PDB entry 6OMB | electron microscopy, 3.70 A resolution | chains A and G of the 6 polymer chains in the assembly

# Chain A
Protein: Cell division control protein 48
From: Saccharomyces cerevisiae (strain ATCC 204508 / S288c)
Notes: EC 3.6.4.6
UniProt: P25694 (CDC48_YEAST); residues 1-835 here = UniProt positions 1-835
Amino-acid sequence (835 residues; row label = number of the first residue in the row):
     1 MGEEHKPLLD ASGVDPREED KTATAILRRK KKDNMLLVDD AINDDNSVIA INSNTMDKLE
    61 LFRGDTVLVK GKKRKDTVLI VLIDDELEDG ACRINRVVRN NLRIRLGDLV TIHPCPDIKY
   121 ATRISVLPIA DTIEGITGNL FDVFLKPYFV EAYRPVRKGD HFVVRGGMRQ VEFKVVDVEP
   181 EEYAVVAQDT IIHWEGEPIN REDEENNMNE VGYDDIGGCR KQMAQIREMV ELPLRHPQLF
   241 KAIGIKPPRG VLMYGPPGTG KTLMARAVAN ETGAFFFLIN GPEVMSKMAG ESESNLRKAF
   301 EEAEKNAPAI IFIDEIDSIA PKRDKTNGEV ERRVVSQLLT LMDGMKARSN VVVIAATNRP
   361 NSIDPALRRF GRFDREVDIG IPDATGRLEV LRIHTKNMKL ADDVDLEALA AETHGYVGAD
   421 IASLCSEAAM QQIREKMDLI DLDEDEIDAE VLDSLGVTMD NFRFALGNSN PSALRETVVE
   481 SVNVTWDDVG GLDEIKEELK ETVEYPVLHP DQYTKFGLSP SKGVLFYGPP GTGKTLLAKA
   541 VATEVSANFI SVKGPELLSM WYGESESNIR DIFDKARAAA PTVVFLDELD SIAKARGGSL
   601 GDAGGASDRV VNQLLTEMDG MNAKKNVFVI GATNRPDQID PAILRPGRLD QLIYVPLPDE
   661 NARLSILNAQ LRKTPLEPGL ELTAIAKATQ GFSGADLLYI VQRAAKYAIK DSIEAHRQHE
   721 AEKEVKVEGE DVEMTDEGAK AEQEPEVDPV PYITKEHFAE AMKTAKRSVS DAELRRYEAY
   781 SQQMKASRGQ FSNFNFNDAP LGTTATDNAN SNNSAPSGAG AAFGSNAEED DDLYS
Not modelled in the structure: 1-210, 726-743, 785-835
UniProt features mapped onto this chain:
  - binding site (ATP): Pro257 to Leu263, Asn358, His394, Gly531 to Leu536
  - modified residue: Ser472 (Phosphoserine), Ser519 (Phosphoserine), Thr735 (Phosphothreonine), Ser770 (Phosphoserine)
  - cross-link (Glycyl lysine isopeptide (Lys-Gly)): Lys305 (interchain with G-Cter in ubiquitin), Lys322 (interchain with G-Cter in ubiquitin), Lys346 (interchain with G-Cter in ubiquitin), Lys522 (interchain with G-Cter in ubiquitin), Lys539 (interchain with G-Cter in ubiquitin), Lys594 (interchain with G-Cter in ubiquitin), Lys673 (interchain with G-Cter in ubiquitin)
  - mutagenesis: Lys261 (K261A: Moderate reduction in growth rate; K261T: Probable loss of ATP binding. Complete loss of catalytic activity), Glu315 (E315A: Moderate reduction in growth rate; E315D: Severe loss of catalytic activity without affecting cooperativity between the 2 ATP-binding regions. Slight reduction in growth rate ...), Asn358 (N358A: Slight reduction in growth rate. Restores cell growth; when associated with Q-315), Arg369 (R369A: No effect on growth rate. Restores cell growth; when associated with Q-315), Pro471 (P471A/S: Restores cell growth; when associated with Q-315), Arg475 (R475H: Restores cell growth; when associated with Q-315), Lys534 (K534A/T: Severe loss of catalytic activity. Lethal), Glu588 (E588D: Moderate reduction in growth rate; E588Q: Lethal), Arg645 (R645A: Lethal)
Ion coordination: Mg2+ site 1: Thr262 (together with ADP); Mg2+ site 2 near Thr535 (its only coordinating residue here)
Residues lining bound ligands:
  - ADP / beryllium trifluoride, molecule 1: Asp215, Ile216, Gly217, Pro256, Pro257, Gly258, Thr259, Gly260, Lys261, Thr262, Leu263, Asn358, Val390, His394, Gly418, Ala419, Ala422
  - ADP / beryllium trifluoride, molecule 2: Asp488, Val489, Gly490, Leu492, Pro529, Pro530, Gly531, Thr532, Gly533, Lys534, Thr535, Leu536, Glu588, Asn634, Ile666, Gln670, Gly694, Ala695, Leu698
Reported in the primary citation:
  - binding site for Substrate of Cdc48 (chain G): Lys287, Met288, Ala289, Met560, Trp561, Tyr562

# Chain G
Protein: Substrate of Cdc48
From: Saccharomyces cerevisiae S288C
Amino-acid sequence (22 residues; row label = number of the first residue in the row; X marks 22 residues of unknown identity (built as UNK)):
     1 XXXXXXXXXX XXXXXXXXXX XX

# Chain A / chain G interface
Chain A side of the interface, 7 residues: Lys287, Met288, Ala289, Met560, Trp561, Tyr562, Ala603

# In short
No residue of chain A is in contact with chain G. Bound to chain A: ADP / beryllium trifluoride. Curated
annotation (UniProt) lists 15 ATP-binding residues and 9 mutagenesis sites on chain A. From the paper: a
binding site for Substrate of Cdc48 (chain G) at Lys287(A), Met288(A) and Ala289(A) among others.
Here chain A is Cell division control protein 48 (Saccharomyces cerevisiae (strain ATCC 204508 / S288c)) and
chain G is Substrate of Cdc48 (Saccharomyces cerevisiae S288C). Entry 6OMB (Cdc48 Hexamer (Subunits A to E)
with substrate bound to the central pore) was determined by electron microscopy, deposited together with 6OPC.
